PDB entry 9F62 | electron microscopy, 5.44 A resolution (low resolution: residue-level contacts below are approximate; hydrogen-bond / salt-bridge calls are withheld) | chains 2B and 2C of the 214 polymer chains in the assembly

[Chain 2B]
Protein: Cytochrome c oxidase polypeptide II
Organism: Chlamydomonas reinhardtii
UniProtKB: Q9AU05 (Q9AU05_CHLRE); residues -126 to 157 here correspond to UniProt positions 1-284 (UniProt number = residue number + 127)
Sequence (284 residues; numbered -126 to 157; the number before each row is that of its first residue; numbers below 1 keep their minus sign (Met-126 is residue -126)):
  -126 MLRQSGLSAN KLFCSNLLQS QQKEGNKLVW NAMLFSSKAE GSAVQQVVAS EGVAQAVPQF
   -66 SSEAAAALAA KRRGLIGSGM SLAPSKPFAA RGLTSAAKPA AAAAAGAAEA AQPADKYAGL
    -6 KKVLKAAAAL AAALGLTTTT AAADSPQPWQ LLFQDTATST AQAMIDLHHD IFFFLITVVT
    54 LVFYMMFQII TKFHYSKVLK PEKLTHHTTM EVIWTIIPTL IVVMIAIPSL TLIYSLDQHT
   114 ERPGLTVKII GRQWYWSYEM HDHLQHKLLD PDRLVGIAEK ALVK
Disordered / not traced: -126 to 16
Small-molecule neighbours: heme a (HEA): Val51, Pro91, Ile94

[Chain 2C]
Protein: cytochrome-c oxidase
Organism: Chlamydomonas reinhardtii
Notes: EC 7.1.1.9
UniProtKB: Q9AU02 (Q9AU02_CHLRE); residue numbers follow UniProt; this construct covers 1-153
Sequence (153 residues; row label = number of the first residue in the row):
     1 MSESKDQLKE KLKADPSFRA ELKDRIKNAL LSKVPASVPI SYNFDSYMLT EVQPGQLRVL
    61 EVDERLVLPT NTLIRLLVTA SDVLHSWAVP ALGVKMDAVP GRLNQVWMSI NREGVFYGQC
   121 SELCGANHSF MPIVVEAISP RQFLTEYVKK WIS
Small-molecule neighbours: dinuclear copper ion (CUA): His85, Ser86, Cys120, Ser121, Glu122, Leu123, Cys124, His128, Met131

[Chain 2B / chain 2C interface]
Pairs across the interface - 119 pairs, chain 2B then chain 2C:
  Asp17(2B) with Ala91(2C); Arg112(2C); Val115(2C); Phe116(2C); Tyr117(2C)
  Ser18(2B) with Leu57(2C); Tyr117(2C)
  Asp28(2B) with Ala91(2C); Arg112(2C)
  Thr29(2B) with Ala91(2C); Arg112(2C)
  Ala30(2B) with Ala91(2C); Leu92(2C); Ile110(2C); Asn111(2C); Phe116(2C)
  Thr31(2B) with Leu92(2C); Ser109(2C); Asn111(2C)
  Ser32(2B) with Asn111(2C)
  Ala34(2B) with Gly93(2C)
  Met37(2B) with Gly93(2C)
  Asp110(2B) with Trp107(2C)
  Gln111(2B) with Leu73(2C); Trp107(2C); Ser109(2C)
  His112(2B) with Trp107(2C)
  Glu114(2B) with Leu73(2C)
  Arg115(2B) with Leu73(2C)
  Pro116(2B) with Leu73(2C); Trp107(2C)
  Gly117(2B) with Thr72(2C); Leu73(2C)
  Leu118(2B) with Leu68(2C); Pro69(2C); Leu73(2C); Ile74(2C); Arg75(2C); Phe143(2C)
  Thr119(2B) with Arg75(2C)
  Val120(2B) with Leu66(2C); Leu68(2C); Arg75(2C); Leu76(2C); Leu77(2C)
  Lys121(2B) with Leu77(2C)
  Ile122(2B) with Leu77(2C); Val78(2C); Thr79(2C); Trp87(2C)
  Ile123(2B) with Thr79(2C)
  Gly124(2B) with Thr79(2C); Ala80(2C); Ser81(2C); Asp82(2C); His85(2C)
  Arg125(2B) with Ser81(2C); Asp82(2C); His85(2C); Met131(2C)
  Gln126(2B) with Asp82(2C); Val83(2C); His85(2C); Cys124(2C)
  Trp127(2B) with Cys124(2C); Ala126(2C); Asn127(2C); Phe130(2C); Met131(2C)
  Tyr128(2B) with Asp45(2C); Ser46(2C); Tyr47(2C); Met131(2C)
  Trp129(2B) with Asp45(2C); Ser46(2C); Ser86(2C); Trp87(2C); Met131(2C); Pro132(2C); Ile133(2C)
  Ser130(2B) with Asn43(2C); Phe44(2C); Asp45(2C)
  Tyr131(2B) with Tyr42(2C); Asn43(2C); Phe44(2C); Ser46(2C); Leu66(2C); Trp87(2C); Ile133(2C)
  Glu132(2B) with Tyr42(2C); Asn43(2C)
  Met133(2B) with Ile40(2C); Ser41(2C); Tyr42(2C)
  His134(2B) with Ile40(2C); Ser41(2C)
  Asp135(2B) with Pro39(2C); Ile40(2C)
  His136(2B) with Ser37(2C); Val38(2C); Pro39(2C)
  Leu137(2B) with Ser37(2C); Val38(2C); Ile40(2C); Leu144(2C); Val148(2C)
  His139(2B) with Val34(2C)
  Leu141(2B) with Leu30(2C); Val34(2C)
  Pro144(2B) with Lys27(2C)
  Val148(2B) with Lys23(2C); Lys27(2C)
  Ala151(2B) with Ile26(2C)
  Glu152(2B) with Arg19(2C); Lys23(2C)
  Val156(2B) with Leu12(2C); Lys13(2C); Arg19(2C)
Also at the interface, not in a pair above, chain 2B (49 interface residues in all): Pro19, Gln27, Leu109, Gln138, Asp145, Leu155
Also at the interface, not in a pair above, chain 2C (69 interface residues in all): Lys9, Leu31, Ala36, Leu60, Pro90, Met108, Cys120, Gly125, His128, Lys149

[Summary]
The interface between chain 2B and chain 2C involves 49 residues on one side and 69 on the other. Ligands of
chain 2B: heme a. Bound to chain 2C: dinuclear copper ion.
Here chain 2B is Cytochrome c oxidase polypeptide II and chain 2C is cytochrome-c oxidase, both from
Chlamydomonas reinhardtii. Entry 9F62 (Subtomogram average of the Chlamydomonas reinhardtii mitochondrial
respirasome I2 III4 IV6) was determined by electron microscopy, deposited together with 9F5X, 9F5Y, 9F5Z, 9F60
and 9F61.
